PDB entry 2VVH | X-ray diffraction, 1.80 A resolution | chains A and C of the 4 polymer chains in the assembly

# Chain A (and C)
Molecule: Green to red photoconvertible GFP-like protein EosFP
Source organism: Lobophyllia hemprichii
Notes: chain C of this document is another copy of the same molecule, construct and numbering; everything in this record applies to it too
Reference sequence: Q5S6Z9 (Q5S6Z9_LOBHE); aligned to UniProt positions 1-226 over residues 1-226
Sequence (226 residues; numbered -1 to 226; 2 numbers in that range are skipped by the numbering (no residue carries them; nothing is unmodelled there); the number before each row is that of its first residue; numbers below 1 keep their minus sign (His-1 is residue -1)):
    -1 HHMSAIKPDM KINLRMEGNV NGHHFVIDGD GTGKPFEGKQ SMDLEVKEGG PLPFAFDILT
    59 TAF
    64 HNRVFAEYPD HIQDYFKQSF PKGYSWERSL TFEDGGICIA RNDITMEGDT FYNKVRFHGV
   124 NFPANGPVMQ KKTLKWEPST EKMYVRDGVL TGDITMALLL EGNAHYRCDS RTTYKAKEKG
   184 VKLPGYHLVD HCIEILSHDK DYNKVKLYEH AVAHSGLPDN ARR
Unresolved in the structure: -1 to 0, 224-226 (chain C: 224-226)
Sequence notes: expression tag (-1 to 0); chromophore (64, 64, 64); engineered mutation Ser173 (Phe in Q5S6Z9), Leu191 (Phe in Q5S6Z9)
Modified positions: His64 (chromophore; 5SQ)
Small-molecule neighbours: sulfite ion (SO3): Cys195, Ile196, Glu197, Tyr211, Glu212, His213
What the authors report for this chain:
  - conformationally variable residues (side-chain flip): Met159
  - contacts within the chain: Glu144-His194 (hydrogen bond), His194-Glu212 (hydrogen bond)

# How chain A and chain C interact
Pairs across the interface (50):
  Asn17(A) - Arg104(C)  hydrogen bond (backbone-side chain)
  Val18(A) - Arg104(C)
  Asn19(A) - Glu90(C)
  Asn19(A) - Arg104(C)
  Gly20(A) - Glu90(C)  hydrogen bond (backbone-side chain)
  Gly20(A) - Arg104(C)
  Glu90(A) - Asn19(C)  hydrogen bond (side chain-backbone)
  Glu90(A) - Gly20(C)  hydrogen bond (side chain-backbone)
  Glu90(A) - Gly122(C)
  Glu90(A) - Val123(C)
  Glu90(A) - Asn124(C)  hydrogen bond (side chain-backbone)
  Arg91(A) - Val123(C)
  Ser92(A) - Ile100(C)
  Ser92(A) - Asn124(C)
  Thr94(A) - Ile100(C)
  Gly98(A) - Arg174(C)
  Ile100(A) - Ser92(C)
  Ile102(A) - Ile100(C)  hydrophobic
  Ile102(A) - Ile102(C)  hydrophobic
  Ile102(A) - His121(C)
  Ile102(A) - Val123(C)  hydrophobic
  Arg104(A) - Asn17(C)  hydrogen bond (side chain-backbone)
  Arg104(A) - Val18(C)
  Arg104(A) - Asn19(C)
  Arg104(A) - Gly20(C)
  Arg104(A) - His121(C)  hydrogen bond
  Arg104(A) - Gly122(C)  hydrogen bond (side chain-backbone)
  Arg104(A) - Val123(C)
  His121(A) - Ile102(C)
  His121(A) - Arg104(C)  hydrogen bond
  His121(A) - His121(C)  hydrogen bond
  Gly122(A) - Glu90(C)
  Gly122(A) - Arg104(C)  hydrogen bond (backbone-side chain)
  Val123(A) - Glu90(C)
  Val123(A) - Arg91(C)
  Val123(A) - Ile102(C)  hydrophobic
  Val123(A) - Arg104(C)
  Asn124(A) - Glu90(C)  hydrogen bond (backbone-side chain)
  Asn124(A) - Ser92(C)
  Asn124(A) - Arg174(C)  hydrogen bond (side chain-backbone)
  Asn124(A) - Thr176(C)  hydrogen bond
  Pro126(A) - Asp150(C)
  Asn128(A) - Asp150(C)
  Asp150(A) - Pro126(C)
  Asp150(A) - Ala127(C)  hydrogen bond (side chain-backbone)
  Asp150(A) - Asn128(C)  hydrogen bond
  Arg174(A) - Gly98(C)
  Arg174(A) - Asn124(C)  hydrogen bond (backbone-side chain)
  Thr176(A) - Asn124(C)  hydrogen bond
  Lys178(A) - Asn19(C)
Also at the interface, not in a pair above, chain A (24 interface residues in all): Asp97, Ala103
Also at the interface, not in a pair above, chain C (26 interface residues in all): Thr94, Asp97, Ala103, Gly129, Lys178

# Summary
Chain A and chain C form an interface of 24 and 26 residues respectively, with 18 hydrogen bonds. Polar
contacts include Asn17(A)-Arg104(C), Gly20(A)-Glu90(C) and Glu90(A)-Asn19(C). Bound to chain A: sulfite ion.
From the paper: conformational variability at Met159(A); contacts within the chain involving Glu144(A),
His194(A) and Glu212(A).
Both chains are Green to red photoconvertible GFP-like protein EosFP (Lobophyllia hemprichii). Entry 2VVH
(IrisFP fluorescent protein in its green form, cis conformation) was determined by X-ray diffraction,
deposited together with 2VVI and 2VVJ.
